PDB entry 9D7H | electron microscopy, 3.59 A resolution | chains E and F of the 8 polymer chains in the assembly

[Chain E]
Molecule: Surface protein gp120
Source organism: Human immunodeficiency virus 1
Chain sequence (496 residues; each row starts with the number of its first residue; note: 3 numbers in that range are skipped by the numbering (no residue carries them; nothing is unmodelled there)):
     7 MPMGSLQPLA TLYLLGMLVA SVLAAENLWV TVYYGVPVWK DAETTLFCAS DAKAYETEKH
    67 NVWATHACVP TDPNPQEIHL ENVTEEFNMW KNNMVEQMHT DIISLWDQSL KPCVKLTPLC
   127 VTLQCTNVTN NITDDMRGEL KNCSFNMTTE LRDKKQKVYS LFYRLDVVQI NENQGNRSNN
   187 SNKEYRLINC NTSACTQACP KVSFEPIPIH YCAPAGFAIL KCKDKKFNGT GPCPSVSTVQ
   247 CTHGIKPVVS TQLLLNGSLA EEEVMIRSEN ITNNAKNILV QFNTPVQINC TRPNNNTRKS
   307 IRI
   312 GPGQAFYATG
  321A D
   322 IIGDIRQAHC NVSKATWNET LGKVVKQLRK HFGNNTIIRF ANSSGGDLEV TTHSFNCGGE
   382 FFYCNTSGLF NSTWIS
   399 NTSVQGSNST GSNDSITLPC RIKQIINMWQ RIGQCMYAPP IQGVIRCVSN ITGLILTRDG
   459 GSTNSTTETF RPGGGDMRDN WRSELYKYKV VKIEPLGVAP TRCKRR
Unresolved in the structure: 7-33, 58-66, 178-187, 399-410
Disulfides: Cys-119/Cys-205, Cys-126/Cys-196, Cys-131/Cys-149, Cys-201/Cys-433, Cys-296/Cys-331, Cys-378/Cys-445, Cys-385/Cys-418
Glycans and other covalent adducts: N-acetylglucosamine (NAG) linked to Asn-88, Asn-133, Asn-137, Asn-148, Asn-152, Asn-234, Asn-262, Asn-276, Asn-295, Asn-301, Asn-332, Asn-355, Asn-363, Asn-386, Asn-392, Asn-448

[Chain F]
Molecule: Transmembrane protein gp41
Source organism: Human immunodeficiency virus 1
Chain sequence (162 residues; numbered 503 to 664; the number before each row is that of its first residue):
   503 VVGRRRRRRA VGIGAVFLGF LGAAGSTMGA ASMTLTVQAR NLLSGIVQQQ SNLLRAPEAQ
   563 QHLLKLTVWG IKQLQARVLA VERYLRDQQL LGIWGCSGKL ICCTNVPWNS SWSNRNLSEI
   623 WDNMTWLQWD KEISNYTQII YGLLEESQNQ QEKNEQDLLA LD
Unresolved in the structure: 503-520, 547-568, 664
Disulfides: Cys-598/Cys-604
Glycans and other covalent adducts: N-acetylglucosamine (NAG) linked to Asn-611, Asn-637

[Chain E / chain F interface]
Cross-chain cystine bridges: Cys-501(E)/Cys-605(F)
Residue-residue contacts - 83 pairs, chain E then chain F:
  Leu-34(E) with Trp-610(F), hydrogen bond (backbone-backbone)
  Trp-35(E) with Asn-607(F); Val-608(F); Pro-609(F)
  Val-36(E) with Thr-606(F), hydrogen bond (backbone-side chain); Val-608(F); Pro-609(F); Trp-610(F), hydrophobic; Ile-642(F), hydrophobic
  Thr-37(E) with Cys-604(F); Cys-605(F)
  Val-38(E) with Leu-593(F), hydrophobic; Trp-596(F), hydrophobic; Leu-602(F); Ile-603(F); Cys-604(F), hydrogen bond (backbone-backbone); Leu-646(F), hydrophobic
  Tyr-39(E) with Leu-602(F); Ile-603(F), hydrophobic; Trp-623(F); Trp-628(F), hydrophobic
  Tyr-40(E) with Leu-537(F); Leu-544(F); Tyr-586(F); Asp-589(F); Leu-593(F), hydrophobic; Leu-602(F), hydrogen bond (backbone-backbone)
  Gly-41(E) with Leu-537(F); Gln-540(F)
  Val-42(E) with Trp-628(F), hydrophobic
  Pro-43(E) with Ala-525(F); Ala-526(F), hydrophobic; Gln-540(F); Leu-629(F)
  Val-44(E) with Trp-628(F); Asp-632(F)
  Trp-45(E) with Leu-523(F), hydrophobic; Ala-526(F), hydrophobic; Leu-629(F)
  Lys-46(E) with Asp-632(F), salt bridge
  Phe-53(E) with Trp-571(F); Gln-575(F)
  Cys-54(E) with Trp-571(F), hydrophobic
  Ala-70(E) with Trp-571(F)
  Ala-73(E) with Trp-571(F), hydrophobic
  Cys-74(E) with Trp-571(F), hydrophobic
  Ile-84(E) with Phe-522(F)
  Leu-86(E) with Leu-523(F); Gly-524(F)
  Asn-88(E) with Gly-527(F)
  Asp-107(E) with Val-570(F); Lys-574(F), salt bridge
  Leu-111(E) with Val-570(F), hydrophobic; Trp-571(F), hydrophobic
  Gln-114(E) with Val-570(F)
  Ala-221(E) with Leu-545(F); Ser-546(F); Ala-582(F)
  Gly-222(E) with Asn-543(F); Arg-585(F), hydrogen bond (backbone-side chain)
  Lys-490(E) with Arg-585(F)
  Ile-491(E) with Leu-523(F), hydrophobic; Arg-585(F), hydrogen bond (backbone-side chain)
  Pro-493(E) with Leu-544(F), hydrophobic; Asp-589(F)
  Leu-494(E) with Leu-593(F), hydrophobic; Trp-596(F), hydrophobic
  Val-496(E) with Trp-631(F), hydrogen bond (backbone-side chain)
  Ala-497(E) with Trp-623(F), hydrophobic
  Pro-498(E) with Trp-610(F), hydrophobic; Trp-623(F), hydrogen bond (backbone-side chain); Trp-631(F)
  Cys-501(E) with Cys-605(F), disulfide
  Lys-502(E) with Asn-607(F)
  Arg-503(E) with Trp-596(F); Gly-597(F); Cys-598(F), hydrogen bond; Cys-604(F), hydrogen bond; Cys-605(F), hydrogen bond (side chain-backbone); Thr-606(F); Asn-607(F); Gln-650(F), hydrogen bond; Gln-653(F), hydrogen bond
Interface residues without a listed pair, chain E (42 interface residues in all): Thr-51, Val-89, Gln-103, Ala-224, Gly-495, Thr-499
Interface residues without a listed pair, chain F (51 interface residues in all): Gly-521, Met-530, Ala-533, Ser-534, Ala-541, Ala-578, Gln-590, Leu-619, Tyr-643

[Overview]
Chain E and chain F form an interface of 42 and 51 residues respectively, with 1 disulfide bond, 13 hydrogen
bonds and 2 salt bridges. Polar contacts include Lys-46(E)/Asp-632(F), Asp-107(E)/Lys-574(F) and
Val-36(E)/Thr-606(F).
Here chain E is Surface protein gp120 and chain F is Transmembrane protein gp41, both from Human
immunodeficiency virus 1. Entry 9D7H (Cryo-EM structure of BG505 DS-SOSIP.664 with 1 CH103 KN Fab bound) was
determined by electron microscopy, deposited together with 9D7G, 9D7I, 9D7O and 9D7P.
